Entry 8TMP (electron microscopy, 3.20 A resolution); this record covers chains H and B of the 7 polymer chains in the assembly.

== Chain H ==
Molecule: sAB C18 Heavy Chain
Organism: Homo sapiens
Chain sequence (160 residues; row label = number of the first residue in the row):
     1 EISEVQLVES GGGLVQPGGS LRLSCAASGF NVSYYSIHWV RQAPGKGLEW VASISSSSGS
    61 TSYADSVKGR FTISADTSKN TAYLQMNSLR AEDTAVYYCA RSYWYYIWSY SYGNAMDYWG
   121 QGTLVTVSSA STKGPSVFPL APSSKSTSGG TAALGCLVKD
Disordered / not traced: 1-3, 130-160
Cystine bridges: Cys25-Cys99

== Chain B ==
Molecule: Cobalt/magnesium transport protein CorA
Organism: Thermotoga maritima
UniProt: Q9WZ31 (CORA_THEMA); residues 1-351 here = UniProt positions 1-351
Chain sequence (373 residues; numbered -21 to 351; the number before each row is that of its first residue; numbers below 1 keep their minus sign (Met-21 is residue -21)):
   -21 MGSSHHHHHH SSGRENLYFQ GHMEEKRLSA KKGLPPGTLV YTGKYREDFE IEVMNYSIEE
    39 FREFKTTDVE SVLPFRDSST PTWINITGIH RTDVVQRVGE FFGIHPLVLE DILNVHQRPK
    99 VEFFENYVFI VLKMFTYDKN LHELESEQVS LILTKNCVLM FQEKIGDVFD PVRERIRYNR
   159 GIIRKKRADY LLYSLIDALV DDYFVLLEKI DDEIDVLEEE VLERPEKETV QRTHQLKRNL
   219 VELRKTIWPL REVLSSLYRD VPPLIEKETV PYFRDVYDHT IQIADTVETF RDIVSGLLDV
   279 YLSSVSNKTN EVMKVLTIIA TIFMPLTFIA GIYGMNFEYM PELRWKWGYP VVLAVMGVIA
   339 VIMVVYFKKK KWL
Disordered / not traced: -21 to 0
Construct notes: initiating methionine (-21); expression tag (-20 to 0)

== How chain H and chain B interact ==
Pairs across the interface (17; chain H residue first):
  Tyr34(H) - Asp71(B)
  Tyr34(H) - Gln74(B)
  Tyr34(H) - Arg75(B)
  Tyr34(H) - Glu78(B)
  Tyr35(H) - Asp71(B)  hydrogen bond
  Ser55(H) - Pro13(B)
  Ser58(H) - Pro14(B)
  Tyr103(H) - Arg24(B)
  Trp104(H) - Gly11(B)
  Trp104(H) - Leu12(B)  hydrophobic
  Trp104(H) - Pro13(B)
  Trp104(H) - Val18(B)  hydrophobic
  Trp104(H) - Arg24(B)
  Tyr105(H) - Arg24(B)
  Tyr106(H) - Thr20(B)
  Tyr112(H) - Lys9(B)
  Tyr112(H) - Val18(B)  hydrophobic
Also at the interface, not in a pair above, chain H (11 interface residues in all): Ser57, Ser60
Also at the interface, not in a pair above, chain B (18 interface residues in all): Lys10, Gly15, Tyr19, Arg69, Thr70, His94

== Summary ==
Chain H and chain B form an interface of 11 and 18 residues respectively; the contacts include 1 hydrogen
bond. Its one hydrogen-bonded contact is Tyr35(H)-Asp71(B).
Here chain H is sAB C18 Heavy Chain (Homo sapiens) and chain B is Cobalt/magnesium transport protein CorA
(Thermotoga maritima). Entry 8TMP (Cryo-EM structure of magnesium depleted CorA in complex with
conformation-specific synthetic antibody C18, State MGD-1B) was determined by electron microscopy.
